7CHY - chains L and I of the 3 polymer chains in the assembly; structure by X-ray diffraction, 2.65 A resolution.

# Chain L
Name: light chain of antibody binding fragment of IgG26
From: Homo sapiens
Notes: antibody fragment or engineered binder
Chain sequence (214 residues; each row starts with the number of its first residue):
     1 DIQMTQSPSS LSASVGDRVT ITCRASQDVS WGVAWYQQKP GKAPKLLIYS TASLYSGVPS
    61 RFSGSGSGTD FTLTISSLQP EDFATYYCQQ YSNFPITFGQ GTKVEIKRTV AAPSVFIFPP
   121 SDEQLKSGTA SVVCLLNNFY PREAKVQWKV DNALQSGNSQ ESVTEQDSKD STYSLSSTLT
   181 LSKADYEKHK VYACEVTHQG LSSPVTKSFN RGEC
Unresolved in the structure: 212-214
Disulfides: Cys-23/Cys-88, Cys-134/Cys-194

# Chain I
Name: Interleukin-1 beta
From: Homo sapiens
Reference sequence: P01584 (IL1B_HUMAN); numbering as in UniProt (aligned over 117-269)
Chain sequence (157 residues; each row starts with the number of its first residue):
   113 LGSRAPVRSL NCTLRDSQQK SLVMSGPYEL KALHLQGQDM EQQVVFSMSF VQGEESNDKI
   173 PVALGLKEKN LYLSCVLKDD KPTLQLESVD PKNYPKKKME KRFVFNKIEI NNKLEFESAQ
   233 FPNWYISTSQ AENMPVFLGG TKGGQDITDF TMQFVSS
Unresolved in the structure: 113-118, 269
Sequence notes: expression tag (113-116)
Swiss-Prot annotation at these positions:
  - motif: Phe-228 to Ser-241 (Involved in interaction with TMED10 C-terminus)
  - site: Arg-120 (Involved in receptor binding), Lys-171 (Important for interaction with integrin), Lys-179 (Important for interaction with integrin), Lys-181 (Important for interaction with integrin), Lys-190 (Important for interaction with integrin), Lys-204 (Important for interaction with integrin)
  - natural variant: Glu-141 (E141N: Requires 2 nucleotide substitutions)
  - mutagenesis: Lys-171 (K171E: Suppression of integrin binding; when associated with K-244. Markedly reduced activity; when associated with E-190; E-204 and C-233), Lys-179 (K179E: Suppression of integrin binding; when associated with E-181 and K-244. Markedly reduced activity; when associated with E-181; E-190; E-204 and C-233), Lys-181 (K181E: Suppression of integrin binding; when associated with E-179 and K-244. Markedly reduced activity; when associated with E-179; E-190; E-204 and C-233), Lys-190 (K190E: Suppression of integrin binding; when associated with K-244. Markedly reduced activity; when associated with E-171; E-204 and C-233. Markedly reduced activity; when associated with E-179 ...), Lys-204 (K204E: Suppression of integrin binding; when associated with K-244. Markedly reduced activity; when associated with E-171; E-190 and C-233. Markedly reduced activity; when associated with E-179 ...), Glu-221 (E221K: Enhanced integrin binding), Phe-233 (F233C: No effect on binding to IL1R or on IL1B activity. Markedly reduced activity; when associated with E-171; E-190 and E-204. Markedly reduced activity; when associated with E-179; E-181 ...), Glu-244 (E244K: Increased affinity for integrin ITGAV:ITGB3. Suppression of integrin binding; when associated with E-171; E-190 or E-204. Suppression of integrin binding; when associated with E-179 and E-181)

# Chain L / chain I interface
Pairs across the interface (17; chain L residue first):
  Asp-28(L) / Gln-130(I)
  Val-29(L) / Gln-130(I)
  Val-29(L) / Gln-242(I)
  Ser-30(L) / Gln-130(I)
  Ser-30(L) / Gln-242(I)  hydrogen bond
  Trp-31(L) / Gln-242(I)  hydrogen bond (backbone-side chain)
  Trp-31(L) / Gly-256(I)  hydrogen bond (side chain-backbone)
  Trp-31(L) / Gln-257(I)
  Gly-32(L) / Gln-242(I)  hydrogen bond (backbone-side chain)
  Ser-50(L) / Gln-257(I)
  Ser-92(L) / Gln-130(I)
  Ser-92(L) / His-146(I)  hydrogen bond (backbone-side chain)
  Ser-92(L) / Gln-242(I)
  Asn-93(L) / Gln-130(I)
  Asn-93(L) / His-146(I)
  Phe-94(L) / His-146(I)
  Phe-94(L) / Glu-244(I)
Interface residues without a listed pair, chain L (10 interface residues in all): Tyr-91
Interface residues without a listed pair, chain I (10 interface residues in all): Gln-131, Lys-132, Ala-243, Ile-259

# In short
Chain L and chain I each contribute 10 residues to their interface, with 5 hydrogen bonds. Among the polar
pairs are Ser-30(L)/Gln-242(I), Trp-31(L)/Gln-242(I) and Trp-31(L)/Gly-256(I). Curated annotation (UniProt)
lists 8 mutagenesis sites on chain I.
Chain L is light chain of antibody binding fragment of IgG26 and chain I is Interleukin-1 beta, both from Homo
sapiens; the structure, Crystal Structure Of Human Il-1beta In Complex With Antibody Binding Fragment Of
IgG26, was determined by X-ray diffraction, deposited together with 7CHZ.
